7YCO - chains A and B; structure by X-ray diffraction, 1.96 A resolution.

== Chain A ==
Protein: Spike protein S1
Organism: Severe acute respiratory syndrome coronavirus 2
UniProt: P0DTC2 (SPIKE_SARS2); numbering as in UniProt (aligned over 333-530)
Sequence (198 residues; numbered 333 to 530; the number before each row is that of its first residue):
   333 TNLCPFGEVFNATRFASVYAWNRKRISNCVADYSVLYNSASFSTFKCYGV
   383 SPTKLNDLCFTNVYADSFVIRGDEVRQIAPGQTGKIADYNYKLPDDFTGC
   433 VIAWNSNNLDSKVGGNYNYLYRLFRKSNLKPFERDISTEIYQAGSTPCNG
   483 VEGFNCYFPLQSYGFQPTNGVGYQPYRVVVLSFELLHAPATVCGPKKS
Not modelled in the structure: 529-530
UniProt features mapped onto this chain:
  - region: Arg403 to Asp405 (Integrin-binding motif), Asn448 to Phe456 (Immunodominant HLA epitope recognized by the CD8+)
  - glycosylation: Asn343 (N-linked (GlcNAc...) (complex) asparagine)
  - natural variant: Gly339 (G339D: In strain: Omicron/BA.1, Omicron/BA.2 and 4 more; G339H: In strain: Omicron/BA.2.75, Omicron/XBB.1.5 and 1 more), Arg346 (R346K: In strain: Mu/B.1.621; R346T: In strain: Omicron/BQ.1.1, Omicron/XBB.1.5 and 1 more), Leu368 (L368I: In strain: Omicron/XBB.1.5, Omicron/EG.5.1), Ser371 (S371F: In strain: Omicron/BA.2, Omicron/BA.2.12.1 and 6 more; S371L: In strain: Omicron/BA.1), Ser373 (S373P: In strain: Omicron/BA.1, Omicron/BA.2 and 7 more), Ser375 (S375F: In strain: Omicron/BA.1, Omicron/BA.2 and 7 more), Thr376 (T376A: In strain: Omicron/BA.2, Omicron/BA.2.12.1 and 5 more), Asp405 (D405N: In strain: Omicron/BA.2, Omicron/BA.2.12.1 and 6 more), Arg408 (R408S: In strain: Omicron/BA.2, Omicron/BA.2.12.1 and 6 more), Lys417 (K417N: In strain: Beta/B.1.351, Omicron/BA.1 and 8 more; K417T: In strain: Gamma/P.1), Asn440 (N440K: In strain: Omicron/BA.1, Omicron/BA.2 and 7 more), Lys444 (K444T: In strain: Omicron/BQ.1.1), 16 further natural variant entries in UniProt
  - mutagenesis: Asn343 (N343Q: Reduced viral infectivity), Leu452 (L452R: Increased resistance to neutralizing antibodies. Decreases HLA binding to NF9 epitope. Increased binding affinity to human ACE2), Tyr453 (Y453F: Decreased HLA binding to NF9 epitope. Increased binding affinity to human ACE2), Ala475 (A475V: Increased resistance to neutralizing antibodies), Val483 (V483A: Increased resistance to neutralizing antibodies), Glu484 (E484D: Increased replication in human TMEM106B overexpressing cells), Phe490 (F490L: Increased resistance to neutralizing antibodies and human covalescent sera neutralization), Gln493 (Q493N: Reduced host ACE2-binding affinity in vitro; Q493Y: Reduced host ACE2-binding affinity in vitro), Asn501 (N501T: Reduced host ACE2-binding affinity in vitro; N501Y: Increased binding affinity to human ACE2), His519 (H519P: Increased resistance to human covalescent sera neutralization)
Disulfide bonds: Cys336-Cys361, Cys379-Cys432, Cys391-Cys525, Cys480-Cys488
Covalently attached groups: N-acetylglucosamine (NAG) linked to Asn343

== Chain B ==
Protein: Repebody (A6)
Sequence (267 residues; numbered 1 to 267; the number before each row is that of its first residue):
     1 METITVSTPIKQIFPDDAFAETIKANLKKKSVTDAVTQNELNSIDQIYAP
    51 DSDIKSVQGIQYLPNVRSLKLRSNKLHDISALKELTNLTFLFLNLNQLQS
   101 LPNGVFDKLTNLKELVLVENQLQSLPDGVFDKLTNLTLLHLMVNQLQSLP
   151 KGVFDKLTNLTELDLSYNQLQSLPEGVFDKLTQLKDLRLYQNQLKSVPDG
   201 VFDRLTSLQYIWLHDNPWDCTCPGIRYLSEWINKHSGVVRSFIPLWAPDS
   251 AKCSGSGKPVRSIICPT
Not modelled in the structure: 1-7
Disulfide bonds: Cys220-Cys253, Cys222-Cys265

== Interface between chain A and chain B ==
Residue-residue contacts (46; chain A residue first):
  Arg403(A) - Arg188(B)
  Thr415(A) - Tyr48(B)  hydrogen bond
  Thr415(A) - Lys70(B)  hydrogen bond
  Gly416(A) - Lys70(B)
  Asp420(A) - Lys70(B)  salt bridge
  Tyr421(A) - Arg72(B)
  Val445(A) - Trp246(B)  hydrophobic
  Gly446(A) - Leu245(B)
  Gly446(A) - Trp246(B)
  Gly446(A) - Ala247(B)  hydrogen bond (backbone-backbone)
  Tyr449(A) - Ser241(B)
  Tyr449(A) - Ile243(B)
  Tyr449(A) - Pro244(B)  hydrophobic
  Tyr449(A) - Leu245(B)  hydrogen bond (side chain-backbone)
  Tyr449(A) - Ala247(B)
  Tyr453(A) - Phe242(B)
  Leu455(A) - Tyr167(B)  hydrophobic
  Phe456(A) - Val143(B)  hydrophobic
  Phe456(A) - Tyr167(B)  hydrophobic
  Arg457(A) - Arg72(B)  hydrogen bond (backbone-side chain)
  Lys458(A) - Arg72(B)  hydrogen bond (backbone-side chain)
  Ser459(A) - Asp51(B)
  Asn460(A) - Tyr48(B)
  Asn460(A) - Pro50(B)
  Asn460(A) - Asp51(B)  hydrogen bond (backbone-side chain)
  Tyr473(A) - Arg72(B)  hydrogen bond
  Tyr473(A) - Glu119(B)  hydrogen bond
  Ala475(A) - Val143(B)  hydrophobic
  Phe486(A) - Asn168(B)
  Phe486(A) - Gln169(B)
  Asn487(A) - Gln145(B)
  Tyr489(A) - Tyr167(B)  hydrophobic
  Gln493(A) - Tyr167(B)  hydrogen bond
  Gln493(A) - Tyr190(B)  hydrogen bond
  Gln493(A) - Phe242(B)
  Ser494(A) - Phe242(B)  hydrogen bond (backbone-backbone)
  Gly496(A) - Ser241(B)
  Gln498(A) - Val239(B)  hydrogen bond (side chain-backbone)
  Gln498(A) - Arg240(B)  hydrogen bond
  Gln498(A) - Ala247(B)
  Thr500(A) - Arg240(B)
  Asn501(A) - Tyr210(B)
  Asn501(A) - Arg240(B)  hydrogen bond
  Gly502(A) - Tyr210(B)  hydrogen bond (backbone-side chain)
  Tyr505(A) - Asp186(B)  hydrogen bond
  Tyr505(A) - Tyr210(B)
Interface residues without a listed pair, chain A (30 interface residues in all): Lys417, Tyr495
Interface residues without a listed pair, chain B (26 interface residues in all): Asn94, Asn144

== Overview ==
The interface between chain A and chain B involves 30 residues on one side and 26 on the other; the contacts
include 17 hydrogen bonds and 1 salt bridge. Polar contacts include Asp420(A)-Lys70(B), Thr415(A)-Tyr48(B) and
Thr415(A)-Lys70(B). N-acetylglucosamine is covalently linked to Asn343(A).
Here chain A is Spike protein S1 (Severe acute respiratory syndrome coronavirus 2) and chain B is Repebody
(A6). Entry 7YCO (Crystal structure of SARS-CoV-2 Receptor Binding Domain bound to A6 repebody) was determined
by X-ray diffraction.
